Entry 4J2M (X-ray diffraction, 1.79 A resolution); this record covers chain A.

== Chain A ==
Molecule: Phosphotriesterase, putative
Source organism: Deinococcus radiodurans
Reference sequence: Q9RVU2 (Q9RVU2_DEIRA); numbering as in UniProt (aligned over 1-323)
Chain sequence (323 residues; row label = number of the first residue in the row):
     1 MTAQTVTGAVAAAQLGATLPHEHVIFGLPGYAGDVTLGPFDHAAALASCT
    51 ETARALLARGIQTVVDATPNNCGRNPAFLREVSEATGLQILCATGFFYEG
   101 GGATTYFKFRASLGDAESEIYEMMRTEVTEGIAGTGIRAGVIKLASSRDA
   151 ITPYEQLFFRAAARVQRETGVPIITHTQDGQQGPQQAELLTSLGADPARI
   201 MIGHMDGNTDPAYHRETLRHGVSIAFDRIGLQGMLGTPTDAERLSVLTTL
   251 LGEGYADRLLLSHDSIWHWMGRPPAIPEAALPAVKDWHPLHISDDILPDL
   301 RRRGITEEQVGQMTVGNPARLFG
Construct notes: engineered mutation Leu-28 (Tyr in Q9RVU2), Asn-71 (Asp in Q9RVU2), Phe-97 (Tyr in Q9RVU2), Gly-101 (Glu in Q9RVU2), Asp-179 (Glu in Q9RVU2), Leu-235 (Val in Q9RVU2), Met-270 (Leu in Q9RVU2)
Modified / non-standard residues: Lys-143 (lysine nz-carboxylic acid; KCX)
Bound ions: Co2+ site 1: His-21, His-23, Lys-143, Asp-264; Co2+ site 2: Lys-143, His-176, His-204
What the authors report for this chain:
  - Co2+ coordination: His-21, His-23, Lys-143, His-176, His-204, Asp-264
  - mutagenesis - D71N/E179D/L270M (25-fold), D71N/E101G/E179D/V235L/L270M: increased catalytic activity on paraoxon
  - mutagenesis - Y28L/D71N/Y97F/E101G/E179D/V235L/L270M, Y28L/D71N/E101G/E179D/V235L/L270M: increased catalytic activity on OP 1-7
  - catalytic residues: Phe-26 (from molecular simulation)
  - mutagenesis - R228H: decreased catalytic activity (organophosphatase activity)
  - mutagenesis - Y28L/D71N/Y97F/E101G/E179D/V235L/P274L: increased catalytic activity on organophosphates

== Summary ==
His-21, His-23, Lys-143 and Asp-264 coordinate Co2+ site 1. The Co2+ site 2 is built by Lys-143, His-176 and
His-204. From the paper: the catalytic residue Phe-26; D71N/E179D/L270M and D71N/E101G/E179D/V235L/L270M
increase catalytic activity on paraoxon; 6 substitutions were tested in all.
Chain A is Phosphotriesterase, putative (Deinococcus radiodurans); the structure, Molecular Engineering of
Organophosphate Hydrolysis Activity from a Weak Promiscuous Lactonase Template, was determined by X-ray
diffraction (same publication as 4J35 and 4J5N).
